1YL0 - chain X; structure by X-ray diffraction, 1.90 A resolution.

[Chain X]
Molecule: Lysozyme C
From: Gallus gallus
Notes: EC 3.2.1.17
Reference sequence: P00698 (LYSC_CHICK); residues 1-129 here correspond to UniProt positions 19-147 (UniProt number = residue number + 18)
Amino-acid sequence (129 residues; row label = number of the first residue in the row):
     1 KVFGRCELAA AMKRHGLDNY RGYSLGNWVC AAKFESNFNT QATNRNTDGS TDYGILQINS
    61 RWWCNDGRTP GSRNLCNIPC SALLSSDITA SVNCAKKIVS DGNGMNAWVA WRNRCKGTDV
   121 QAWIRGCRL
Cystine bridges: Cys6-Cys127, Cys30-Cys115, Cys64-Cys80, Cys76-Cys94
Bound ions: Na+: Ser60, Cys64, Ser72
UniProt features mapped onto this chain:
  - active site: Glu35, Asp52
  - binding site (substrate): Asp101
From the paper describing this entry:
  - binding site for isopropyl alcohol: Cys6, Glu7, Asn59

[In short]
Ser60, Cys64 and Ser72 coordinate Na+. UniProt lists active-site residues Glu35 and Asp52 and
substrate-binding residue Asp101. From the paper: a binding site for isopropyl alcohol at Cys6, Glu7 and
Asn59.
Chain X is Lysozyme C (Gallus gallus); the structure, Effect of alcohols on protein hydration, was determined
by X-ray diffraction, deposited together with 1YKX, 1YKY, 1YKZ, 1YL1 and 1Z55.
